PDB entry 8TT3 | electron microscopy, 3.40 A resolution | chains D and B of the 12 polymer chains in the assembly

Chain D:
Protein: Transport permease protein
From: Caldimonas thermodepolymerans
UniProt: A0A2S5T447 (A0A2S5T447_9BURK); residues 4-271 here correspond to UniProt positions 2-269 (UniProt number = residue number - 2)
Amino-acid sequence (274 residues; each row starts with the number of its first residue; numbers below 1 keep their minus sign (Met-2 is residue -2)):
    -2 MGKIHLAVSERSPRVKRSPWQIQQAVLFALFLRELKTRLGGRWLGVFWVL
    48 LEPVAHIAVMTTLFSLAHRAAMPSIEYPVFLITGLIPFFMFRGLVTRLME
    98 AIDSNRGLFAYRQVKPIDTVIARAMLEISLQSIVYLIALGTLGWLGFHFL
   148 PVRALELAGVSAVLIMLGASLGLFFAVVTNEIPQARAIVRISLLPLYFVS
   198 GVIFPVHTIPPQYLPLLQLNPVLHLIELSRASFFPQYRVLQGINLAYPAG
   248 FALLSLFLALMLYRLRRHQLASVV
Unresolved in the structure: -2 to 13, 270-271
Sequence notes: initiating methionine (-2); expression tag (-1 to 3)
Small-molecule neighbours: KJ9 ((2R,5S,8S)-2,5-dihydroxy-5,10-dioxo-8-[(undecanoyloxy)methyl]-4,6,9-trioxa-5lambda~5~-phosphahenicosan-1-yl 3-deoxy-alpha-L-altro-oct-2-ulopyranosidonic acid): Gln181, Ala184, Ile185, Ile188, Ser189, Leu191, Pro192, Phe195
From the paper describing this entry:
  - binding site for KJ9: Arg94, Gln181, Arg187
  - mutagenesis - R89K: decreased stability

Chain B:
Protein: ABC transporter ATP-binding protein
From: Caldimonas thermodepolymerans
UniProt: A0A2S5T4B3 (A0A2S5T4B3_9BURK); residues 1-226 here = UniProt positions 1-226
Amino-acid sequence (234 residues; numbered 1 to 234; the number before each row is that of its first residue):
     1 MIELRNLTKWYPTPHGRRYVFRNLNFRFPDDVSIGLIGRNGAGKSTLMRL
    51 LGGIEAPNEGEVVTDVSISWPVGLSGGFQGSLTARENVKFVCRIYGTSHE
   101 DMLRKVRFVEEFAEIGEHFDLPMKTYSSGMRSRVAFGLSMAFDFDYYLID
   151 EAMAVGDAQFRAKSRAVFDSRVGQANMILVSHNMNDIKEYCDVVVLVDQG
   201 QATLYEDVEAGIAAYQGSLKKAAAKPDYKDDDDK
Unresolved in the structure: 227-234
Sequence notes: expression tag (227-234)

Interface between chain D and chain B:
Residue-residue contacts (13):
  Ala26(D) with Arg93(B); Ile94(B), hydrophobic
  Arg30(D) with Leu82(B)
  Leu105(D) with Gly77(B); Phe90(B), hydrophobic
  Ala107(D) with Gly53(B); Ile54(B)
  Tyr108(D) with Gly77(B), hydrogen bond (side chain-backbone); Phe90(B); Val91(B); Ile94(B), hydrophobic
  Arg109(D) with Val62(B)
  Gln110(D) with Ile94(B)
Other interface residues (no listed pair), chain D (9 interface residues in all): Gly104, Ala268
Other interface residues (no listed pair), chain B (13 interface residues in all): Ala56, Gly76, Phe78, Gln79

In short:
Chain D and chain B form an interface of 9 and 13 residues respectively, with 1 hydrogen bond. The
hydrogen-bonded pair is Tyr108(D)-Gly77(B). Chain D binds compound KJ9. The paper reports a binding site for
KJ9 at Arg94(D), Gln181(D) and Arg187(D); R89K of chain D reduces stability.
Here chain D is Transport permease protein and chain B is ABC transporter ATP-binding protein, both from
Caldimonas thermodepolymerans. Entry 8TT3 (S. thermodepolymerans KpsM-KpsE in Glycolipid 2 state with rigid
body fitted KpsT) was determined by electron microscopy, deposited together with 8TSH, 8TSI, 8TSL, 8TSW and
8TUN.
